7TFO - chains B and J of the 12 polymer chains in the assembly; structure by electron microscopy, 4.10 A resolution (low resolution: residue-level contacts below are approximate; hydrogen-bond / salt-bridge calls are withheld).

== Chain B ==
Molecule: Envelope glycoprotein BG505 SOSIP.664 - gp120
Source organism: Human immunodeficiency virus 1
UniProtKB: A0A6H1VH54 (A0A6H1VH54_9PLVG); the construct lacks a stretch of the UniProt sequence and is renumbered around it, so the offset changes along the chain: 31-138 = UniProt 30-137; 147-185 = UniProt 138-176; 189-306 = UniProt 188-305; 309-321 = UniProt 306-318; 2 more segments
Chain sequence (481 residues; each row starts with the number of its first residue; note: 14 numbers in that range are skipped by the numbering (no residue carries them; nothing is unmodelled there); a row labelled like 185A-185K holds insertion residues (185A, then the next letters in order)):
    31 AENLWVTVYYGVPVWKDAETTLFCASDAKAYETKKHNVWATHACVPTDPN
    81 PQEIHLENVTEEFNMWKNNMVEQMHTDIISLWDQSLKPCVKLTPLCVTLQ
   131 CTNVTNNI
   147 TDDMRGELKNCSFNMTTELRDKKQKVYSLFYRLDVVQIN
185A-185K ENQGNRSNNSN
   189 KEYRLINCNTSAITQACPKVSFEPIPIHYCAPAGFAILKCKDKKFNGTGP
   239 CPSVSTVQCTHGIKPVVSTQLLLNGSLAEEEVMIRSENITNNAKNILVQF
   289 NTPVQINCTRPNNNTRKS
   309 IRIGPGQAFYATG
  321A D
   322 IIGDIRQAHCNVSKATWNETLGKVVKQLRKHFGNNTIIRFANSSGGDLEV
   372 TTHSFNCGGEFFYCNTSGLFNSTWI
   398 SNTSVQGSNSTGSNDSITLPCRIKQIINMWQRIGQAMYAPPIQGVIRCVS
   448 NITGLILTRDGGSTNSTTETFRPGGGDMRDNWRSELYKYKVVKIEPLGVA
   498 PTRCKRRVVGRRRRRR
Not modelled in the structure: 31-33, 66, 74, 114-118, 127-129, 147-150, 163-171, 185A-185K, 208-209, 309-313, 398-413, 504-513
Construct notes: conflict Lys64 (Glu63 in A0A6H1VH54), Ser375 (Tyr373 in A0A6H1VH54), Cys501 (Ala498 in A0A6H1VH54), Arg509 (Glu506 in A0A6H1VH54); expression tag (512-513)
Disulfide bonds: Cys119-Cys205, Cys218-Cys247, Cys228-Cys239, Cys296-Cys331, Cys378-Cys445, Cys385-Cys418
Covalent attachments: N-acetylglucosamine (NAG) linked to Asn276, Asn363
What the authors report for this chain:
  - post-translational modification sites: Asn197, Asn276

== Chain J ==
Molecule: CD4 binding site antibody Ab1573 - Fab light chain
Source organism: Macaca mulatta
Notes: antibody fragment or engineered binder
Chain sequence (216 residues; numbered 1 to 213 plus 4 insertion-coded residues; 1 number in that range is skipped by the numbering (no residue carries it; nothing is unmodelled there); the number before each row is that of its first residue; a row labelled like 27A-27B holds insertion residues (27A, then the next letters in order)):
     1 QSALTQPPS
    11 VSGAPGERVTISCSGSG
27A-27B SN
    28 FEYSFVYWYQQVPGMAPKLLIYDNYKRPSGVSDRFSGSRSGTSASLTITG
    78 LQTEDESDYYCQSYDSSL
95A-95B TY
    96 WVFGGGTRLTVLGQPKAAPSVTLFPPSSEELQANKATLVCLISDFYPGAV
   146 TVAWKADSSPVKAGVETTTPSKQSNNKYAASSYLSLTPEQWKSHRSYSCQ
   196 VTHEGSTVEKTVAPTECS
Not modelled in the structure: 1, 109-213
Disulfide bonds: Cys23-Cys88

== Interface between chain B and chain J ==
Contacting residue pairs - 26 pairs, chain B then chain J:
  Ile194(B) - Ser94(J)
  Thr198(B) - Ser94(J)
  Thr198(B) - Thr95A(J)
  Ala281(B) - Tyr52(J)
  Ala281(B) - Arg54(J)
  Asn283(B) - Tyr52(J)
  Ser365(B) - Arg66(J)
  Ser365(B) - Gly68(J)
  Gly366(B) - Glu29(J)
  Gly366(B) - Arg66(J)
  Gly367(B) - Glu29(J)
  Gly367(B) - Tyr30(J)
  Gly367(B) - Ser31(J)
  Gly367(B) - Phe32(J)
  Gly367(B) - Asn51(J)
  Asp368(B) - Tyr30(J)
  Asp368(B) - Ser31(J)
  Asp368(B) - Phe32(J)
  Leu369(B) - Tyr30(J)
  Val371(B) - Phe32(J)
  Gln428(B) - Phe32(J)
  Ile430(B) - Tyr91(J)
  Thr455(B) - Tyr52(J)
  Gly459(B) - Arg18(J)
  Ser460(B) - Arg18(J)
  Gly472(B) - Asp50(J)
Interface residues without a listed pair, chain B (20 interface residues in all): Asn197, Asn280, Asp474, Asp477
Interface residues without a listed pair, chain J (17 interface residues in all): Lys53, Ser67, Ser93

== Overview ==
The interface between chain B and chain J involves 20 residues on one side and 17 on the other.
N-acetylglucosamine is covalently linked to Asn276(B) and Asn363(B). From the paper: modification sites
Asn197(B) and Asn276(B).
Chain B is Envelope glycoprotein BG505 SOSIP.664 - gp120 (Human immunodeficiency virus 1) and chain J is CD4
binding site antibody Ab1573 - Fab light chain (Macaca mulatta); the structure, Cryo-EM structure of HIV-1 Env
trimer BG505 SOSIP.664 in complex with CD4bs antibody Ab1573, was determined by electron microscopy, deposited
together with 7RYU, 7RYV and 7TFN.
